4YFN - chains D and E of the 6 polymer chains in the assembly; structure by X-ray diffraction, 3.82 A resolution.

== Chain D ==
Protein: DNA-directed RNA polymerase subunit beta'
From: Escherichia coli O139:H28 (strain E24377A / ETEC)
Notes: EC 2.7.7.6
UniProt: A7ZUK2 (RPOC_ECO24); numbering as in UniProt (aligned over 1-1407)
Chain sequence (1407 residues; each row starts with the number of its first residue):
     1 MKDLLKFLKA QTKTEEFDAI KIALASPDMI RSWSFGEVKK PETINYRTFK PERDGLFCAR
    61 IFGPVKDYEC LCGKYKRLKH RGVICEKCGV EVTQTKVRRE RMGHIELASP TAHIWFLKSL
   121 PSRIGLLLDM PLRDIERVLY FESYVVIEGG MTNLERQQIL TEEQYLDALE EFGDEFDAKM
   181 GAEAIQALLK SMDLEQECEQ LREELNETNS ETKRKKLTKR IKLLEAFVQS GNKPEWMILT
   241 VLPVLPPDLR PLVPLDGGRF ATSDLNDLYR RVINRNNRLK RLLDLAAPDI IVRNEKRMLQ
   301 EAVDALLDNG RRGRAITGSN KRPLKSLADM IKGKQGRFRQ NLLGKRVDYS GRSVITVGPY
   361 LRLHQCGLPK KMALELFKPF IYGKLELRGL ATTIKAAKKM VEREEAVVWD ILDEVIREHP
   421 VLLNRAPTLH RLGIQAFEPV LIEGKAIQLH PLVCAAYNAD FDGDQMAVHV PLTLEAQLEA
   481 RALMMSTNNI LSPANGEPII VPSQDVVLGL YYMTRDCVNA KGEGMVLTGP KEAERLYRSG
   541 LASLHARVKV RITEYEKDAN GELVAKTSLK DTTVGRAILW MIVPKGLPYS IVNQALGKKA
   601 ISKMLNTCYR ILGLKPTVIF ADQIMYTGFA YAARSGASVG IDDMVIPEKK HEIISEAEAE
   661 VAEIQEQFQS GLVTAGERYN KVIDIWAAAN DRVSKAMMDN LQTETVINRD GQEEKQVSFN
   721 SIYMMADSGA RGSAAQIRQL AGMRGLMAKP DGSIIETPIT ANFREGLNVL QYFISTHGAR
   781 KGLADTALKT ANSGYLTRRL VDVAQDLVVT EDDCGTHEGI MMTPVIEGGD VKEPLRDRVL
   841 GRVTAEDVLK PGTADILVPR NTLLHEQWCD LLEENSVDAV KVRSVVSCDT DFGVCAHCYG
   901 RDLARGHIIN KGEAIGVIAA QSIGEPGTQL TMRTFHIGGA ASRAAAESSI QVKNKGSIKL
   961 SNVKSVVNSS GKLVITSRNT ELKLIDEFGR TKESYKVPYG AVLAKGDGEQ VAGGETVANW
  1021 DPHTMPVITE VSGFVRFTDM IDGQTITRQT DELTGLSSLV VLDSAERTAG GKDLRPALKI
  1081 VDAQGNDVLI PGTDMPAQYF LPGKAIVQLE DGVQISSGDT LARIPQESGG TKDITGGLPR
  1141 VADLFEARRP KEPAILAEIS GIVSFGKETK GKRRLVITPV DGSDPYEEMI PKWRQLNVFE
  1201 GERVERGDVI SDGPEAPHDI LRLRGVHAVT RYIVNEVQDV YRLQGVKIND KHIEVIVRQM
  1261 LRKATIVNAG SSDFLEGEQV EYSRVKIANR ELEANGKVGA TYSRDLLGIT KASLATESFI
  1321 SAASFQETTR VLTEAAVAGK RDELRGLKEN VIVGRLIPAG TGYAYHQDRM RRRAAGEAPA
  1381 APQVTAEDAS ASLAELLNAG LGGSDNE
Unresolved in the structure: 1-7, 336-338, 932-1134, 1377-1407
Curated features (UniProtKB/Swiss-Prot):
  - binding site (Zn(2+)): Cys-70, Cys-72, Cys-85, Cys-88, Cys-814, Cys-888, Cys-895, Cys-898
  - binding site (Mg(2+)): Asp-460, Asp-462, Asp-464
  - modified residue: Lys-972 (N6-acetyllysine)
Metal / ion sites: Zn2+ site 1: Cys-70, Cys-72, Cys-85, Cys-88; Mg2+: Asp-460, Asp-462, Asp-464; Zn2+ site 2: Cys-814, Cys-888, Cys-895, Cys-898
Small-molecule neighbours: 4C2 (N-[3,4-dioxo-2-(4-{[4-(trifluoromethyl)benzyl]amino}piperidin-1-yl)cyclobut-1-en-1-yl]-3,5-dimethyl-1,2-oxazole-4-sulfonamide): Ile-331, Lys-332, Gly-344, Lys-345, Phe-1319, Ile-1320, Ala-1323, Ser-1324, Thr-1328, Lys-1348, Val-1351, Ile-1352
What the authors report for this chain:
  - binding site for 4C2: Ala-1323, Leu-1332, Lys-1348
  - conformationally variable residues (loop rearrangement): Phe-338 to Gln-340

== Chain E ==
Protein: DNA-directed RNA polymerase subunit omega
From: Escherichia coli O139:H28 (strain E24377A / ETEC)
Notes: EC 2.7.7.6
UniProt: A7ZTK1 (RPOZ_ECO24); numbering as in UniProt (aligned over 1-91)
Chain sequence (91 residues; numbered 1 to 91; the number before each row is that of its first residue):
     1 MARVTVQDAV EKIGNRFDLV LVAARRARQM QVGGKDPLVP EENDKTTVIA LREIEEGLIN
    61 NQILDVRERQ EQQEQEAAEL QAVTAIAEGR R
Unresolved in the structure: 1, 91

== Interface between chain D and chain E ==
Residue-residue contacts (45):
  His-364(D) / Val-4(E)
  Glu-414(D) / Lys-45(E)  hydrogen bond (backbone-side chain)
  Val-415(D) / Lys-45(E)
  Ile-416(D) / Lys-45(E)
  Arg-417(D) / Ala-2(E)
  Arg-417(D) / Asn-43(E)  hydrogen bond (side chain-backbone)
  Arg-417(D) / Asp-44(E)  salt bridge
  Arg-417(D) / Lys-45(E)
  Glu-418(D) / Ala-2(E)
  Glu-418(D) / Asp-44(E)
  Glu-418(D) / Lys-45(E)
  Glu-418(D) / Val-48(E)
  Glu-438(D) / Ala-2(E)
  Leu-474(D) / Arg-28(E)
  Leu-474(D) / Gln-31(E)
  Glu-475(D) / Arg-28(E)  salt bridge
  Leu-478(D) / Val-20(E)  hydrophobic
  Leu-478(D) / Ala-23(E)
  Leu-478(D) / Ala-24(E)
  Leu-478(D) / Thr-47(E)
  Leu-478(D) / Leu-51(E)  hydrophobic
  Glu-479(D) / Val-20(E)
  Arg-481(D) / Arg-3(E)  hydrogen bond (side chain-backbone)
  Arg-481(D) / Val-48(E)
  Arg-481(D) / Leu-51(E)
  Ala-482(D) / Arg-16(E)
  Ala-482(D) / Val-20(E)  hydrophobic
  Thr-487(D) / Val-4(E)  hydrogen bond (side chain-backbone)
  Thr-487(D) / Thr-5(E)
  Asn-488(D) / Arg-16(E)
  Leu-614(D) / Thr-5(E)
  Leu-614(D) / Gln-7(E)
  Lys-615(D) / Thr-5(E)
  Lys-615(D) / Gln-7(E)
  Lys-615(D) / Asp-8(E)
  Arg-905(D) / Val-10(E)
  Arg-905(D) / Arg-16(E)
  His-907(D) / Glu-11(E)  salt bridge
  Asn-910(D) / Asn-15(E)
  Lys-911(D) / Asn-15(E)
  Lys-911(D) / Phe-17(E)
  Glu-913(D) / Phe-17(E)
  Gly-1360(D) / Phe-17(E)
  Thr-1361(D) / Leu-21(E)
  Ala-1364(D) / Leu-21(E)  hydrophobic
Interface residues without a listed pair, chain D (29 interface residues in all): His-419, Gln-477, Leu-483, Val-618
Interface residues without a listed pair, chain E (27 interface residues in all): Val-6, Ala-27, Glu-42, Thr-46

== Overview ==
29 residues of chain D face 27 of chain E across their interface; the contacts include 4 hydrogen bonds and 3
salt bridges. Polar contacts include Arg-417(D)/Asp-44(E), Glu-475(D)/Arg-28(E) and His-907(D)/Glu-11(E).
Chain D binds compound 4C2. From the paper: a binding site for 4C2 at Ala-1323(D), Leu-1332(D) and
Lys-1348(D); conformational variability at Phe-338(D).
Chain D is DNA-directed RNA polymerase subunit beta' and chain E is DNA-directed RNA polymerase subunit omega,
both from Escherichia coli O139:H28 (strain E24377A / ETEC); the structure, Escherichia coli RNA polymerase in
complex with squaramide compound 14
(N-[3,4-dioxo-2-(4-{[4-(trifluoromethyl)benzyl]amino}piperidin-1-yl)cyclobut-1-en-1-yl]-3,5-dimethyl-1,2-oxazole-4-sulfonamide),
was determined by X-ray diffraction together with 4YFK and 4YFX from the same study.
